6QF2 - chain A; structure by X-ray diffraction, 1.73 A resolution.

== Chain A ==
Molecule: Thermolysin
Organism: Bacillus thermoproteolyticus
Notes: EC 3.4.24.27
UniProtKB: P00800 (THER_BACTH); residues 1-316 here correspond to UniProt positions 233-548 (UniProt number = residue number + 232)
Sequence (316 residues; numbered 1 to 316; the number before each row is that of its first residue):
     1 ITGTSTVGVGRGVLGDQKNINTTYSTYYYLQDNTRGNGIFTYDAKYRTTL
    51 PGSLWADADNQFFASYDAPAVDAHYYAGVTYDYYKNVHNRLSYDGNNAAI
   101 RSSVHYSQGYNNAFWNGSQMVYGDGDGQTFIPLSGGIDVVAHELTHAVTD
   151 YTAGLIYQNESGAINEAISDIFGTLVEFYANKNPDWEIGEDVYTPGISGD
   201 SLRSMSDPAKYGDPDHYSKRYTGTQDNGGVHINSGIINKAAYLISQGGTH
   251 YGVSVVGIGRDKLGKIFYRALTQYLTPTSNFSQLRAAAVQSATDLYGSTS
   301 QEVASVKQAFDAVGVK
Ion coordination: Ca2+ site 1: Asp57, Asp59, Gln61; Ca2+ site 2: Asp138, Glu177, Asp185, Glu187, Glu190; Zn2+ site 1: His142, His146, Glu166; Zn2+ site 2: Tyr157, Glu166, His231; Ca2+ site 3: Glu177, Asn183, Asp185, Glu190; Ca2+ site 4: Tyr193, Thr194, Ile197, Asp200; Na+ near Tyr211 (its only coordinating residue here)
Small-molecule neighbours: leucine / lysine: Asn111, Asn112, Ala113, Phe130, Leu133, Val139, His142, Glu143, Glu166, Ile188, Leu202, Arg203, Asp226, His231

== Summary ==
Ligands of chain A: leucine / lysine. Asp57, Asp59 and Gln61 form the Ca2+ site 1. The Ca2+ site 2 is built by
Asp138, Glu177, Asp185, Glu187 and Glu190.
Chain A is Thermolysin (Bacillus thermoproteolyticus); the structure, X-Ray structure of Thermolysin
crystallized on a silicon chip, was determined by X-ray diffraction together with 6QF1, 6QF3, 6QF4 and 6QF5
from the same study.
